9Q93 - chains M and C of the 14 polymer chains in the assembly; structure by electron microscopy, 6.60 A resolution (low resolution: residue-level contacts below are approximate; hydrogen-bond / salt-bridge calls are withheld).

# Chain M
Protein: RNA polymerase sigma-54 factor
Source organism: Klebsiella pneumoniae
UniProtKB: A0A377VEN9 (A0A377VEN9_KLEPN); residues 26-477 here correspond to UniProt positions 2-453 (UniProt number = residue number - 24)
Sequence (497 residues; numbered -19 to 477; the number before each row is that of its first residue; numbers below 1 keep their minus sign (Met-19 is residue -19)):
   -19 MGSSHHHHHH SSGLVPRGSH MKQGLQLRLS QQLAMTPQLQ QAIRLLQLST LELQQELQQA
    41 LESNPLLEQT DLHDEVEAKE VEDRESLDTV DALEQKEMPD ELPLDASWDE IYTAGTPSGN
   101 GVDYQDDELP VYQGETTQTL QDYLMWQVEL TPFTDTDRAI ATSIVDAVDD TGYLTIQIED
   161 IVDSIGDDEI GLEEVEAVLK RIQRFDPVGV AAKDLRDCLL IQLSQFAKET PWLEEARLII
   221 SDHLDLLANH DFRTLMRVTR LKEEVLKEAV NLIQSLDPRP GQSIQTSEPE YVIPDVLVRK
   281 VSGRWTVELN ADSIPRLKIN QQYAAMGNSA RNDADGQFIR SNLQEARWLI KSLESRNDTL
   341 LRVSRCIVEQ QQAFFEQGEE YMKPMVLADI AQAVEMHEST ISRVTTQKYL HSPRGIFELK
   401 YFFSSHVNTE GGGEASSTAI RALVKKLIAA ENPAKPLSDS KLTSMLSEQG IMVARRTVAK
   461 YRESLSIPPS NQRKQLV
Unresolved in the structure: -19 to 0, 11-12, 49-108, 459-460
Construct notes: initiating methionine (-19); expression tag (-18 to 25)

# Chain C
Protein: DNA-directed RNA polymerase subunit beta
Source organism: Escherichia coli K-12
UniProtKB: P0A8V2 (RPOB_ECOLI); residue numbers follow UniProt; this construct covers 1-1341
Sequence (1341 residues; each row starts with the number of its first residue):
     1 MVYSYTEKKR IRKDFGKRPQ VLDVPYLLSI QLDSFQKFIE QDPEGQYGLE AAFRSVFPIQ
    61 SYSGNSELQY VSYRLGEPVF DVQECQIRGV TYSAPLRVKL RLVIYEREAP EGTVKDIKEQ
   121 EVYMGEIPLM TDNGTFVING TERVIVSQLH RSPGVFFDSD KGKTHSSGKV LYNARIIPYR
   181 GSWLDFEFDP KDNLFVRIDR RRKLPATIIL RALNYTTEQI LDLFFEKVIF EIRDNKLQME
   241 LVPERLRGET ASFDIEANGK VYVEKGRRIT ARHIRQLEKD DVKLIEVPVE YIAGKVVAKD
   301 YIDESTGELI CAANMELSLD LLAKLSQSGH KRIETLFTND LDHGPYISET LRVDPTNDRL
   361 SALVEIYRMM RPGEPPTREA AESLFENLFF SEDRYDLSAV GRMKFNRSLL REEIEGSGIL
   421 SKDDIIDVMK KLIDIRNGKG EVDDIDHLGN RRIRSVGEMA ENQFRVGLVR VERAVKERLS
   481 LGDLDTLMPQ DMINAKPISA AVKEFFGSSQ LSQFMDQNNP LSEITHKRRI SALGPGGLTR
   541 ERAGFEVRDV HPTHYGRVCP IETPEGPNIG LINSLSVYAQ TNEYGFLETP YRKVTDGVVT
   601 DEIHYLSAIE EGNYVIAQAN SNLDEEGHFV EDLVTCRSKG ESSLFSRDQV DYMDVSTQQV
   661 VSVGASLIPF LEHDDANRAL MGANMQRQAV PTLRADKPLV GTGMERAVAV DSGVTAVAKR
   721 GGVVQYVDAS RIVIKVNEDE MYPGEAGIDI YNLTKYTRSN QNTCINQMPC VSLGEPVERG
   781 DVLADGPSTD LGELALGQNM RVAFMPWNGY NFEDSILVSE RVVQEDRFTT IHIQELACVS
   841 RDTKLGPEEI TADIPNVGEA ALSKLDESGI VYIGAEVTGG DILVGKVTPK GETQLTPEEK
   901 LLRAIFGEKA SDVKDSSLRV PNGVSGTVID VQVFTRDGVE KDKRALEIEE MQLKQAKKDL
   961 SEELQILEAG LFSRIRAVLV AGGVEAEKLD KLPRDRWLEL GLTDEEKQNQ LEQLAEQYDE
  1021 LKHEFEKKLE AKRRKITQGD DLAPGVLKIV KVYLAVKRRI QPGDKMAGRH GNKGVISKIN
  1081 PIEDMPYDEN GTPVDIVLNP LGVPSRMNIG QILETHLGMA AKGIGDKINA MLKQQQEVAK
  1141 LREFIQRAYD LGADVRQKVD LSTFSDEEVM RLAENLRKGM PIATPVFDGA KEAEIKELLK
  1201 LGDLPTSGQI RLYDGRTGEQ FERPVTVGYM YMLKLNHLVD DKMHARSTGS YSLVTQQPLG
  1261 GKAQFGGQRF GEMEVWALEA YGAAYTLQEM LTVKSDDVNG RTKMYKNIVD GNHQMEPGMP
  1321 ESFNVLLKEI RSLGINIELE D
Curated features (UniProtKB/Swiss-Prot):
  - modified residue (N6-acetyllysine): Lys1022, Lys1200
  - mutagenesis: Ile561 (I561S: Resistant to antibiotics salinamide A and B), Ile569 (I569S: Resistant to antibiotics salinamide A and B), Ala665 (A665E: Resistant to antibiotics salinamide A and B), Asp675 (D675A/G: Resistant to antibiotics salinamide A and B), Asn677 (N677H/K: Resistant to antibiotics salinamide A and B), Leu680 (L680M: Resistant to antibiotics salinamide A and B), Glu813 (E813K: Disrupts the enzyme's active center)

# Interface between chain M and chain C
Contacting residue pairs - 14 pairs, chain M then chain C:
  Gly114(M) - Tyr1251(C)
  Gly114(M) - Ser1252(C)
  Gly114(M) - Leu1253(C)
  Thr116(M) - Tyr1251(C)
  Thr266(M) - Lys914(C)
  Tyr271(M) - Lys844(C)
  Val272(M) - Lys844(C)
  Lys280(M) - Asp937(C)
  Val281(M) - Asp937(C)
  Val281(M) - Asp1040(C)
  Val281(M) - Asp1041(C)
  Val281(M) - Leu1042(C)
  Val281(M) - Ala1043(C)
  Arg394(M) - Asp842(C)
Other interface residues (no listed pair), chain M (12 interface residues in all): Glu115, Ala228, Ser263, Gly283
Other interface residues (no listed pair), chain C (15 interface residues in all): Asn856, Ala904, Asp915, Ser1250

# In short
12 residues of chain M and 15 residues of chain C are in contact. From UniProt: 7 mutagenesis sites on chain
C.
Here chain M is RNA polymerase sigma-54 factor (Klebsiella pneumoniae) and chain C is DNA-directed RNA
polymerase subunit beta (Escherichia coli K-12). Entry 9Q93 (CryoEM structure of bacterial transcription
intermediate complex mediated by activator PspF containing nifH promoter DNA containing ...) was determined by
electron microscopy together with 9Q91, 9Q92, 9Q94, 9Q95, 9Q96, 9Q97 and 9Q98 from the same study.
